PDB entry 4EFS | X-ray diffraction, 1.63 A resolution | chain A

[Chain A]
Protein: Macrophage metalloelastase
Source organism: Homo sapiens
Notes: EC 3.4.24.65; fragment: MMP-12 catalitic subunit
UniProt: P39900 (MMP12_HUMAN); numbering as in UniProt (aligned over 106-263)
Sequence (159 residues; numbered 105 to 263; the number before each row is that of its first residue):
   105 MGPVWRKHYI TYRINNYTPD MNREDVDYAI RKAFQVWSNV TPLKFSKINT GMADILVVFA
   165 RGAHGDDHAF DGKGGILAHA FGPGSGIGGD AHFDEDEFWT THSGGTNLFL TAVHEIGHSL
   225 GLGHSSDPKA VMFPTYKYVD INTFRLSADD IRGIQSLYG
Construct notes: initiating methionine (105); engineered mutation Asp171 (Phe in P39900)
Bound ions: Ca2+ site 1: Asp124, Glu199, Glu201; Ca2+ site 2: Asp158, Gly190, Gly192, Asp194; Zn2+ site 1: His168, Asp170, His183, His196; Ca2+ site 3: Asp175, Gly176, Gly178, Ile180, Asp198, Glu201; Zn2+ site 2: His218, His222, His228 (together with E37)
Ligand contacts:
  - E37 (N~2~-[4-(4-phenylthiophen-2-yl)benzoyl]-L-alpha-glutamine): Gly179, Ile180, Leu181, Ala182, His183, Leu214, Thr215, His218, Glu219, His222, His228, Pro232, Lys233, Ala234, Val235, Phe237, Pro238, Thr239, Tyr240, Lys241, Val243
  - s-1,2-propanediol (PGO), molecule 1: Val108, Trp109, Arg110, Lys111, Pro187, Gly188, Ser189
  - s-1,2-propanediol (PGO), molecule 2: Gly179, Leu181, Pro238, Thr239, Tyr240
Swiss-Prot annotation at these positions:
  - active site: Glu219
  - binding site (Ca(2+)): Asp124, Asp158, Asp175, Gly176, Gly178, Ile180, Gly190, Gly192, Asp194, Asp198, Glu199, Glu201
  - binding site (Zn(2+)): His168, Asp170, His183, His196, His218, His222, His228

[Summary]
Chain A binds compound E37 and s-1,2-propanediol. The Ca2+ site 1 is built by Asp124, Glu199 and Glu201.
Asp158, Gly190, Gly192 and Asp194 coordinate Ca2+ site 2. From UniProt: active-site residue Glu219, 12
Ca2+-binding residues and 7 Zn2+-binding residues.
Chain A is Macrophage metalloelastase (Homo sapiens); the structure, Human MMP12 in complex with L-glutamate
motif inhibitor, was determined by X-ray diffraction together with 3TS4, 3TSK, 3TT4 and 3TVC from the same
study.
